Entry 6IWK (X-ray diffraction, 1.50 A resolution); this record covers chain A.

== Chain A ==
Name: Glucan 1,4-alpha-maltotetraohydrolase
From: Pelomonas saccharophila
Notes: EC 3.2.1.60
Reference sequence: P22963 (AMT4_PELSC); residues 1-418 here correspond to UniProt positions 22-439 (UniProt number = residue number + 21)
Amino-acid sequence (418 residues; row label = number of the first residue in the row):
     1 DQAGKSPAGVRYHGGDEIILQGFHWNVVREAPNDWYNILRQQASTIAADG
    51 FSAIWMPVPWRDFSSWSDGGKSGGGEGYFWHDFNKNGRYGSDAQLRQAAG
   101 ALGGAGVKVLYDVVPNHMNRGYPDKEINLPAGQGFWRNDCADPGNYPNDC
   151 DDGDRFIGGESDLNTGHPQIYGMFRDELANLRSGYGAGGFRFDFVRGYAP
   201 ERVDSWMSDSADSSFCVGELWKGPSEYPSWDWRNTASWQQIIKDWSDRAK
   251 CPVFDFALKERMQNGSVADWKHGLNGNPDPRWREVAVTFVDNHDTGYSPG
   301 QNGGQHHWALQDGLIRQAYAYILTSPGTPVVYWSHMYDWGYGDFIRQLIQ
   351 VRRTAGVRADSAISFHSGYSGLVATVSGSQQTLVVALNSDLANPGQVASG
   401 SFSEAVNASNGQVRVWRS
Unresolved in the structure: 68-70
Construct notes: conflict Ser67 (Thr88 in P22963)
Cystine bridges: Cys140-Cys150, Cys216-Cys251
Bound ions: Ca2+ site 1: Asp1, Gln2, His13, Asp16, Glu17; Ca2+ site 2: Asn116, Asp151, Asp154, Asp162, Gly197

== In short ==
Asp1, Gln2, His13, Asp16 and Glu17 coordinate Ca2+ site 1. The Ca2+ site 2 is built by Asn116, Asp151, Asp154,
Asp162 and Gly197.
Chain A is Glucan 1,4-alpha-maltotetraohydrolase (Pelomonas saccharophila); the structure, The Structure of
Maltooligosaccharide-forming Amylase from Pseudomonas saccharophila STB07, was determined by X-ray diffraction
together with 6JQB from the same study.
